PDB entry 5XRZ | X-ray diffraction, 3.60 A resolution | chains B and C of the 12 polymer chains in the assembly

== Chain B (and C) ==
Molecule: DNA repair protein RAD52 homolog
Source organism: Homo sapiens
Notes: chain C of this document is another copy of the same molecule, construct and numbering; everything in this record applies to it too
UniProtKB: P43351 (RAD52_HUMAN); numbering as in UniProt (aligned over 1-212)
Chain sequence (215 residues; row label = number of the first residue in the row; numbers below 1 keep their minus sign (Gly-2 is residue -2)):
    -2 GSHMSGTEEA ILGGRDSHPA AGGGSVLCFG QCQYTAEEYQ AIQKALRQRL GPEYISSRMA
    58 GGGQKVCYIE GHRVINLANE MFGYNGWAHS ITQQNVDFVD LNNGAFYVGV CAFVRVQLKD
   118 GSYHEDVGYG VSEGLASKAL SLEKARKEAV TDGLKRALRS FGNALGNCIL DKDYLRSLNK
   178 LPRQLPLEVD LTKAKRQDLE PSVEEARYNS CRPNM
Unresolved in the structure: -2 to 24, 209-212
Construct notes: expression tag (-2 to 0); engineered mutation Ala102 (Lys in P43351), Ala133 (Lys in P43351)
Curated features (UniProtKB/Swiss-Prot):
  - DNA-binding region: Lys152 to Arg156
  - modified residue: Tyr104 (Phosphotyrosine), Ser199 (Phosphoserine)
Ion coordination: K+ near Glu140 (its only coordinating residue here)
From the paper describing this entry:
  - binding site for ssDNA: Arg55, Val63, Lys152, Arg153, Arg156
  - mutagenesis - K152A, R153A, R156A: decreased catalytic activity
  - mutagenesis - R55A: decreased catalytic activity on DNA annealing
  - mutagenesis - R55A/K152A: decreased binding to ssDNA

== Chain B / chain C interface ==
Pairs across the interface (111):
  Cys25(B) - Gly27(C)
  Cys25(B) - Gln28(C)
  Cys25(B) - Gln30(C)
  Cys25(B) - Asp117(C)
  Phe26(B) - Asp117(C)  hydrogen bond (backbone-backbone)
  Phe26(B) - Gly118(C)
  Phe26(B) - Ser119(C)
  Cys29(B) - Gln30(C)  hydrogen bond
  Glu67(B) - Leu167(C)
  Glu67(B) - Lys169(C)  salt bridge
  His69(B) - Asn164(C)
  His69(B) - Leu167(C)  hydrogen bond (side chain-backbone)
  His69(B) - Asp168(C)
  Ile72(B) - Ser157(C)
  Ile72(B) - Asn164(C)
  Asn73(B) - Asn160(C)  hydrogen bond
  Asn73(B) - Asn164(C)  hydrogen bond
  Asn76(B) - Gln40(C)  hydrogen bond (backbone-side chain)
  Asn76(B) - Ser157(C)  hydrogen bond (side chain-backbone)
  Asn76(B) - Phe158(C)
  Glu77(B) - Gln40(C)
  Glu77(B) - Arg44(C)  salt bridge
  Tyr81(B) - Tyr31(C)
  Tyr81(B) - Tyr36(C)  hydrophobic
  Tyr81(B) - Ile39(C)
  Tyr81(B) - Gln40(C)
  Tyr81(B) - Leu43(C)  hydrophobic
  Tyr81(B) - Phe79(C)  hydrophobic
  Tyr81(B) - Leu115(C)  hydrophobic
  Tyr81(B) - Ser119(C)
  Tyr81(B) - Phe158(C)
  Asn82(B) - Tyr31(C)
  Asn82(B) - Tyr36(C)
  Asn82(B) - Asp117(C)  hydrogen bond
  Asn82(B) - Ser119(C)
  Trp84(B) - Ser119(C)  hydrogen bond (backbone-side chain)
  Trp84(B) - His121(C)
  Trp84(B) - Ser157(C)
  Ala85(B) - Tyr120(C)
  Ala85(B) - His121(C)
  His86(B) - Tyr120(C)  hydrogen bond (backbone-backbone)
  His86(B) - His121(C)
  His86(B) - Glu122(C)  hydrogen bond (side chain-backbone)
  His86(B) - Ser157(C)
  Ser87(B) - Tyr120(C)
  Ser87(B) - Glu122(C)
  Ile88(B) - Phe110(C)  hydrophobic
  Ile88(B) - Glu122(C)  hydrogen bond (backbone-side chain)
  Ile88(B) - Asp123(C)
  Ile88(B) - Val124(C)  hydrophobic
  Gln91(B) - Phe110(C)
  Gln91(B) - Val124(C)
  Gln114(B) - Tyr120(C)  hydrogen bond
  Ser134(B) - Glu130(C)  hydrogen bond
  Lys135(B) - Phe95(C)
  Lys135(B) - Asp97(C)  salt bridge
  Ala136(B) - Phe95(C)
  Ala136(B) - Tyr126(C)
  Ala136(B) - Val128(C)  hydrophobic
  Leu139(B) - Asp94(C)
  Leu139(B) - Phe95(C)  hydrophobic
  Leu139(B) - Tyr126(C)
  Glu140(B) - Tyr126(C)
  Arg143(B) - Asp94(C)  salt bridge
  Arg143(B) - Cys108(C)  hydrogen bond
  Lys144(B) - Tyr126(C)
  Lys144(B) - Asp149(C)  salt bridge
  Lys144(B) - Arg153(C)
  Val147(B) - Asp123(C)
  Val147(B) - Val124(C)  hydrophobic
  Thr148(B) - Arg153(C)  hydrogen bond
  Pro183(B) - Asp170(C)
  Pro183(B) - Arg173(C)
  Leu184(B) - Asp170(C)
  Leu184(B) - Arg173(C)  hydrogen bond (backbone-side chain)
  Val186(B) - Arg46(C)
  Val186(B) - Asp170(C)
  Val186(B) - Tyr171(C)
  Val186(B) - Ser174(C)  hydrogen bond (backbone-side chain)
  Leu188(B) - Tyr171(C)  hydrophobic
  Leu188(B) - Ser174(C)
  Leu188(B) - Leu175(C)
  Leu188(B) - Leu178(C)  hydrophobic
  Lys190(B) - Gln45(C)
  Ala191(B) - Arg46(C)
  Lys192(B) - Gln45(C)
  Lys192(B) - Arg46(C)  hydrogen bond (backbone-backbone)
  Lys192(B) - Leu47(C)
  Lys192(B) - Gly48(C)  hydrogen bond (backbone-backbone)
  Lys192(B) - Leu74(C)
  Arg193(B) - Glu50(C)  salt bridge
  Gln194(B) - Tyr51(C)  hydrogen bond (backbone-side chain)
  Asp195(B) - Tyr51(C)  hydrogen bond
  Asp195(B) - Glu77(C)
  Leu196(B) - Glu77(C)
  Glu197(B) - Ala42(C)
  Glu197(B) - Gln45(C)
  Ser199(B) - Ala38(C)
  Val200(B) - Ala38(C)
  Val200(B) - Ile39(C)  hydrophobic
  Val200(B) - Met78(C)
  Ala203(B) - Glu34(C)
  Ala203(B) - Glu35(C)
  Arg204(B) - Glu35(C)  salt bridge
  Arg204(B) - Glu77(C)  hydrogen bond (side chain-backbone)
  Arg204(B) - Met78(C)  hydrogen bond (side chain-backbone)
  Arg204(B) - Phe79(C)  hydrogen bond (side chain-backbone)
  Arg204(B) - Gly80(C)
  Arg204(B) - Lys116(C)
  Ser207(B) - Thr32(C)
  Ser207(B) - Glu35(C)  hydrogen bond
Interface residues without a listed pair, chain B (50 interface residues in all): Tyr65, Arg70, Gly80, Arg112, Leu137, Glu185
Interface residues without a listed pair, chain C (63 interface residues in all): Asn73, Gly125, Gly159, Ala161, Lys177

== Summary ==
Chain B and chain C form an interface of 50 and 63 residues respectively; the contacts include 26 hydrogen
bonds and 7 salt bridges. Among the polar pairs are Glu67(B)-Lys169(C), Glu77(B)-Arg44(C) and
Lys135(B)-Asp97(C). The paper reports a binding site for ssDNA at Arg55(B), Val63(B) and Lys152(B) among
others; K152A, R153A and R156A of chain B reduce catalytic activity; 5 substitutions were tested in all.
Both chains are DNA repair protein RAD52 homolog (Homo sapiens). Entry 5XRZ (Structure of a ssDNA bound to the
inner DNA binding site of RAD52) was determined by X-ray diffraction together with 5XS0 from the same study.
